Entry 4RF6 (X-ray diffraction, 1.95 A resolution); this record covers chain A.

Chain A:
Name: Arginine kinase
Organism: Anthopleura japonica
Notes: EC 2.7.3.3
Reference sequence: O15992 (KARG_ANTJA); numbering as in UniProt (aligned over 1-715)
Chain sequence (718 residues; row label = number of the first residue in the row; numbers below 1 keep their minus sign (Gly-2 is residue -2)):
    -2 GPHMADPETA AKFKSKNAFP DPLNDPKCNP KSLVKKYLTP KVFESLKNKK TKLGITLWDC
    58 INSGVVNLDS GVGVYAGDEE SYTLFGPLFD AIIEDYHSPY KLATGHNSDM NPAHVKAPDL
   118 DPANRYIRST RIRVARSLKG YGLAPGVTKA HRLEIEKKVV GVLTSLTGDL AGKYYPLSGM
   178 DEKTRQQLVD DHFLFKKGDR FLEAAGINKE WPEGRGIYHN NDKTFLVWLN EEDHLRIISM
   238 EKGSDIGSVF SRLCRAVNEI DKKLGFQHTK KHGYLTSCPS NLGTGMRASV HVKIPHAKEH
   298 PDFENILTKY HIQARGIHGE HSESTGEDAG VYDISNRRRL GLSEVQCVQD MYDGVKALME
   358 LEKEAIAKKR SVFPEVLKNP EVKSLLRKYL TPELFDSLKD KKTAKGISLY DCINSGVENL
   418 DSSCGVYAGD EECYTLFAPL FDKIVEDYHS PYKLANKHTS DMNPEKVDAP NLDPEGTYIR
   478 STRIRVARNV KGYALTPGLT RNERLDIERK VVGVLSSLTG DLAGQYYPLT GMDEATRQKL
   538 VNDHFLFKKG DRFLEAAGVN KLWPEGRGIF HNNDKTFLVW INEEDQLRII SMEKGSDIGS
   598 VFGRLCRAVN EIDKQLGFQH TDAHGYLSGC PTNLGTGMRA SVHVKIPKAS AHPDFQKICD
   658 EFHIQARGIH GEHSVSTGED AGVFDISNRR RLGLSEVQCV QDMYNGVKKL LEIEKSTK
Disordered / not traced: -2 to -1, 315-323, 667-676, 715
Sequence notes: expression tag (-2 to 0)
UniProt features mapped onto this chain:
  - binding site (substrate): Gly68 to Tyr72, Glu229, Cys275, Glu317
  - binding site (ATP): Ser126 to Arg130, His189, Arg233, Arg284 to His288, Arg312 to Glu317

Overview:
UniProt lists 8 substrate-binding residues and 18 ATP-binding residues.
Chain A is Arginine kinase (Anthopleura japonica); the structure, Crystal structure of double-domain arginine
kinase from Anthopleura japonicas, was determined by X-ray diffraction, deposited together with 4RF7, 4RF8 and
4RF9.
